Entry 9CRU (electron microscopy, 3.89 A resolution); this record covers chains E and F of the 11 polymer chains in the assembly.

Chain E (and F):
Protein: Vesicular-fusion protein SEC18
Organism: Saccharomyces cerevisiae
Notes: chain F of this document is another copy of the same molecule, construct and numbering; everything in this record applies to it too
UniProt: P18759 (SEC18_YEAST); residue numbers follow UniProt; this construct covers 1-758
Sequence (761 residues; numbered -2 to 758; the number before each row is that of its first residue; numbers below 1 keep their minus sign (Gly-2 is residue -2)):
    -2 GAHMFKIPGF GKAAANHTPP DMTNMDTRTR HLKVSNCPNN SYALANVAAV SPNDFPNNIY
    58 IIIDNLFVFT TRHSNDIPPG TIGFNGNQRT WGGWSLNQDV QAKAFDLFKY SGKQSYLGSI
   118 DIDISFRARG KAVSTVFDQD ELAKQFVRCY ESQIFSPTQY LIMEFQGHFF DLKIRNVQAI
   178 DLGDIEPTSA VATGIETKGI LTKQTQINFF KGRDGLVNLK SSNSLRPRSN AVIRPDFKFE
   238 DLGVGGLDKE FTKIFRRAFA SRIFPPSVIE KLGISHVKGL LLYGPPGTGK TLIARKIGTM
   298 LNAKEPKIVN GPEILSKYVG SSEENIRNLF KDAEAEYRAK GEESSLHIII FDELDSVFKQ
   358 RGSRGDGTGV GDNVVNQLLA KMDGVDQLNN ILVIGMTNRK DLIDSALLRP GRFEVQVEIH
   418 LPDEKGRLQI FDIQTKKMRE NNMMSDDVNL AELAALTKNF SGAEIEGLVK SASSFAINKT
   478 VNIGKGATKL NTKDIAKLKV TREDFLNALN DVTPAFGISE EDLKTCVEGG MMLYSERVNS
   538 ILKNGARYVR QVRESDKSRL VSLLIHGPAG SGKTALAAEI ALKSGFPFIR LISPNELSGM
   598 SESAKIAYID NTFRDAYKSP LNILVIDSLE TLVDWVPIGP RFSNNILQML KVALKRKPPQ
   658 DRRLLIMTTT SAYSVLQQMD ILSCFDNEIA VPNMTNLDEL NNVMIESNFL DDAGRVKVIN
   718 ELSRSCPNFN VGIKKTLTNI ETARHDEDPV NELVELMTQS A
Not modelled in the structure: -2 to 231 (chain F: -2 to 244, 358-365, 480-489)
Construct notes: expression tag (-2 to 0)
Ligand contacts:
  - ADP (adenosine-5'-diphosphate): Gly240, Val241, Gly242, Pro282, Pro283, Gly284, Thr285, Gly286, Lys287, Thr288, Leu289, Asn395, Ile427, Gln431, Gly459, Ala460, Glu463
  - ATP (adenosine-5'-triphosphate): Cys523, Val524, Gly526, Gly527, Met528, Met529, Tyr531, Val535, Ala566, Gly567, Ser568, Gly569, Lys570, Thr571, Ala572, Leu573, Ile730, Lys731
Curated features (UniProtKB/Swiss-Prot):
  - binding site (ATP): Gly281 to Thr288, Gly564 to Thr571
  - modified residue: Ser226 (Phosphoserine)
From the paper describing this entry:
  - binding site for ATP: Arg406, Arg409

How chain E and chain F interact:
Contacting residue pairs - 44 pairs, chain E then chain F:
  Arg253(E) - Ser471(F)
  Arg253(E) - Phe472(F)
  Arg253(E) - Asp508(F)  salt bridge
  Arg254(E) - Ser468(F)
  Arg254(E) - Ser471(F)  hydrogen bond
  Arg254(E) - Asp508(F)  salt bridge
  Ala257(E) - Ile474(F)  hydrophobic
  Phe261(E) - Ile474(F)  hydrophobic
  Glu267(E) - Lys434(F)
  Lys268(E) - Met435(F)
  Lys268(E) - Asn438(F)
  Lys268(E) - Met440(F)  hydrogen bond
  Leu269(E) - Met435(F)
  Leu269(E) - Ser470(F)
  Gly270(E) - Met435(F)
  Ile271(E) - Lys467(F)
  Ile271(E) - Ser470(F)
  Ser272(E) - Lys467(F)  hydrogen bond (backbone-side chain)
  Arg358(E) - Pro309(F)
  Asn370(E) - Lys314(F)
  Arg544(E) - Asp743(F)  salt bridge
  Gln548(E) - Glu738(F)
  Gln548(E) - Thr739(F)
  Gln548(E) - His742(F)
  Glu551(E) - His742(F)  salt bridge
  Ser552(E) - Glu738(F)  hydrogen bond
  Ser552(E) - His742(F)
  Lys554(E) - Glu738(F)  salt bridge
  Ser555(E) - Glu738(F)
  Pro637(E) - Arg638(F)
  Phe639(E) - Ile635(F)  hydrophobic
  Phe639(E) - Arg638(F)
  Asn641(E) - Asp631(F)  hydrogen bond
  Asn641(E) - Val633(F)
  Gln645(E) - Asp631(F)  hydrogen bond
  Gln645(E) - Trp632(F)
  Met646(E) - Gly596(F)
  Arg653(E) - Asn592(F)  hydrogen bond (side chain-backbone)
  Arg653(E) - Ser595(F)  hydrogen bond
  Gln675(E) - Pro634(F)
  Gln675(E) - Ile635(F)
  Met676(E) - Pro634(F)
  Met676(E) - Ile635(F)  hydrophobic
  Asp683(E) - Lys732(F)
Also at the interface, not in a pair above, chain E (35 interface residues in all): Val265, His273, Glu320, Pro407, Arg638, Lys648, Val649, Asp677
Also at the interface, not in a pair above, chain F (36 interface residues in all): Ala460, Val466, Asn475, Thr477, Ile492, Leu495, Thr628, Thr735, Arg741

In short:
35 residues of chain E and 36 residues of chain F are in contact; the contacts include 8 hydrogen bonds and 5
salt bridges. Polar contacts include Arg253(E)-Asp508(F), Arg254(E)-Asp508(F) and Arg544(E)-Asp743(F). Ligands
of chain E: ADP and ATP. The paper reports a binding site for ATP at Arg406(E) and Arg409(E).
Both chains are Vesicular-fusion protein SEC18 (Saccharomyces cerevisiae). Entry 9CRU (Y20S
(Sec18-Sec17-Sec9-Sso1-Snc1) EDTA - Class 1) was determined by electron microscopy (same publication as 9CRX,
9N22, 9NG2, 9NLU, 9NLW, 9NLY, 9NLZ and 9NM1).
